2FHH - chains C and R of the 28 polymer chains in the assembly; structure by X-ray diffraction, 2.99 A resolution.

[Chain C (and R)]
Name: proteasome, beta subunit
From: Mycobacterium tuberculosis
Notes: chain R of this document is another copy of the same molecule, construct and numbering; everything in this record applies to it too
Sequence (240 residues; numbered 301 to 540; the number before each row is that of its first residue):
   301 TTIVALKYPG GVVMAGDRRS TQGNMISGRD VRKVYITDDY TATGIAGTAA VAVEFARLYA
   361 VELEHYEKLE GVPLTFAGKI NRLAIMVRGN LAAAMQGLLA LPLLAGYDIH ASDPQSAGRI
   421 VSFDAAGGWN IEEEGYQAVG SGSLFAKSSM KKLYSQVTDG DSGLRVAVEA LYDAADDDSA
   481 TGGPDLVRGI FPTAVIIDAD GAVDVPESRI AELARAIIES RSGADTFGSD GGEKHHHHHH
Not modelled in the structure: 523-540
Sequence notes: expression tag (535-540)
Ligand contacts: M1N ((1R)-3-methyl-1-{[N-(morpholin-4-ylcarbonyl)-3-(1-naphthyl)-D-alanyl]amino}butylboronic acid): T301, R319, S320, T321, Q322, S327, V331, K333, I345, A346, G347, T348, A349, A350, A352, L399

[Chain C / chain R interface]
Contacting residue pairs (23):
  L444(C) - L444(R)  hydrophobic
  L444(C) - F445(R)  hydrophobic
  F445(C) - L444(R)  hydrophobic
  F445(C) - S448(R)
  S448(C) - F445(R)
  S448(C) - S448(R)  hydrogen bond
  S448(C) - S449(R)
  S449(C) - K452(R)  hydrogen bond
  K451(C) - D473(R)  salt bridge
  K451(C) - D476(R)  salt bridge
  K451(C) - D477(R)  salt bridge
  K452(C) - S449(R)  hydrogen bond
  K452(C) - K452(R)
  K452(C) - L453(R)
  K452(C) - E469(R)  salt bridge
  K452(C) - D473(R)  salt bridge
  K452(C) - R521(R)
  L453(C) - K452(R)
  D473(C) - K451(R)  salt bridge
  D473(C) - K452(R)  salt bridge
  D476(C) - K451(R)  salt bridge
  D477(C) - K451(R)  salt bridge
  R521(C) - K452(R)

[In short]
11 residues of chain C face 12 of chain R across their interface, with 3 hydrogen bonds and 9 salt bridges.
Among the polar pairs are K451(C)-D473(R), K451(C)-D476(R) and K451(C)-D477(R). Ligands of chain C: compound
M1N.
Chain C and chain R are both proteasome, beta subunit (Mycobacterium tuberculosis); the structure, Crystal
Structure of Mycobacterium Tuberculosis Proteasome in complex with a peptidyl boronate inhibitor MLN-273, was
determined by X-ray diffraction, deposited together with 2FHG.
